PDB entry 5BOX | X-ray diffraction, 2.50 A resolution | chains B and F of the 6 polymer chains in the assembly

[Chain B]
Name: Putative HTH-type transcriptional regulator TrmBL2
From: Pyrococcus furiosus
Reference sequence: Q8U3H1 (TMBL2_PYRFU); residue numbers follow UniProt; this construct covers 2-264
Chain sequence (263 residues; numbered 2 to 264; the number before each row is that of its first residue):
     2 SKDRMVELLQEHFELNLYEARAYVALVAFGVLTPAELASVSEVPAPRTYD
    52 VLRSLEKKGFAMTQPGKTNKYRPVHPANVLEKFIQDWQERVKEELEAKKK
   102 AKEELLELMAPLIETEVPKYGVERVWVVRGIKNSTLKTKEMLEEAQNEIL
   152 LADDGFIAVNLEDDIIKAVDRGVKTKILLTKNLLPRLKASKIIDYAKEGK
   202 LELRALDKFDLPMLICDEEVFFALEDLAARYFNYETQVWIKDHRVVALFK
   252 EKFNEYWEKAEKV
Swiss-Prot annotation at these positions:
  - DNA-binding region: Leu33 to Arg54 (H-T-H motif)
From the paper describing this entry:
  - binding site for DNA tgm: Leu18, Tyr19, Pro47, Arg48, Tyr50, Arg54, Asn70
  - binding site for the 25-nt DNA strand (chain F): Pro47, Arg48, Arg54
  - conformationally variable residues (side-chain flip): Tyr50

[Chain F]
Molecule: 25-nt DNA strand
Sequence (25 nucleotides; row label = number of the first residue in the row):
     1 GTAGTATCACTATCGATGATACTAC

[How chain B and chain F interact]
Residue-residue contacts (9):
  Asn17(B) with DG18(F), phosphate contact
  Leu18(B) with DG18(F), hydrogen bond to the phosphate
  Tyr19(B) with DG18(F), hydrogen bond to the phosphate; DA19(F), sugar contact
  Pro47(B) with DT20(F), base contact; DA21(F), base contact
  Arg48(B) with DG18(F), base contact; DA19(F), hydrogen bond to the base; DT20(F), base contact
Interface residues without a listed pair, chain B (7 interface residues in all): Gln11, Pro45
Interface residues without a listed pair, chain F (5 interface residues in all): DT17

[Overview]
Chain B and chain F form an interface of 7 and 5 residues respectively, with 3 hydrogen bonds. Polar contacts
include Arg48(B)-DA19(F), Leu18(B)-DG18(F) and Tyr19(B)-DG18(F). From the paper: a binding site for DNA tgm at
Leu18(B), Tyr19(B) and Pro47(B) among others; a binding site for the 25-nt DNA strand (chain F) at Pro47(B),
Arg48(B) and Arg54(B).
Here chain B is Putative HTH-type transcriptional regulator TrmBL2 (Pyrococcus furiosus) and chain F is a
25-nt DNA strand. Entry 5BOX (Structure of TrmBL2, an archaeal chromatin protein, shows a novel mode of DNA
binding) was determined by X-ray diffraction (same publication as 5BPD, 5BPI and 5BQT).
